PDB entry 9K49 | electron microscopy, 3.60 A resolution | chains A and B of the 8 polymer chains in the assembly

== Chain A (and B) ==
Molecule: Tol-Pal system protein TolQ
From: Escherichia coli K-12
Notes: chain B of this document is another copy of the same molecule, construct and numbering; everything in this record applies to it too
Reference sequence: P0ABU9 (TOLQ_ECOLI); residue numbers follow UniProt; this construct covers 1-230
Amino-acid sequence (230 residues; numbered 1 to 230; the number before each row is that of its first residue):
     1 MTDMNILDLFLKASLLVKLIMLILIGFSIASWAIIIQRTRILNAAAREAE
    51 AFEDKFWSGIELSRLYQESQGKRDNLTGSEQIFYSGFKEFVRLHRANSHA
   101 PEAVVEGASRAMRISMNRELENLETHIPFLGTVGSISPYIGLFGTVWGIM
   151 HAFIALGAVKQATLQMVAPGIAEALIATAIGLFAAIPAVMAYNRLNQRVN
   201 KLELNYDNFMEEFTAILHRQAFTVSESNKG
Not modelled in the structure: 1-6, 225-230 (chain B: 1-7, 225-230)

== How chain A and chain B interact ==
Residue-residue contacts (19; chain A residue first):
  E53(A) with R110(B), salt bridge
  W57(A) with G107(B); R110(B)
  Q165(A) with K160(B)
  P169(A) with F153(B), hydrophobic
  I176(A) with M150(B), hydrophobic
  A179(A) with V146(B), hydrophobic
  L182(A) with Y139(B), hydrophobic
  F183(A) with Y139(B); L142(B), hydrophobic; F143(B)
  I186(A) with I136(B), hydrophobic; Y139(B)
  M190(A) with I136(B), hydrophobic
  N208(A) with R113(B), hydrogen bond
  E212(A) with E106(B)
  R219(A) with A100(B); E102(B); A103(B)
Also at the interface, not in a pair above, chain A (17 interface residues in all): L7, M166, A168, A172
Also at the interface, not in a pair above, chain B (17 interface residues in all): S135, I154

== In short ==
The chain A/chain B interface involves 17 residues from each chain, with 1 hydrogen bond and 1 salt bridge.
Polar contacts include E53(A)-R110(B) and N208(A)-R113(B).
Both chains are Tol-Pal system protein TolQ (Escherichia coli K-12). Entry 9K49 (Cryo-EM structure of inner
membrane TolQRA complex in CYMAL-6-Neopentyl Glycol detergent micelles) was determined by electron microscopy
together with 9KCH from the same study.
